Entry 8RV7 (X-ray diffraction, 1.90 A resolution); this record covers chains A and B.

Chain A:
Name: 2'-O-methyltransferase nsp16
From: Severe acute respiratory syndrome coronavirus 2
Notes: EC 2.1.1.57
UniProt: P0DTD1 (R1AB_SARS2); residues 1-298 here correspond to UniProt positions 6799-7096 (UniProt number = residue number + 6798)
Chain sequence (302 residues; row label = number of the first residue in the row; numbers below 1 keep their minus sign (Gly-3 is residue -3)):
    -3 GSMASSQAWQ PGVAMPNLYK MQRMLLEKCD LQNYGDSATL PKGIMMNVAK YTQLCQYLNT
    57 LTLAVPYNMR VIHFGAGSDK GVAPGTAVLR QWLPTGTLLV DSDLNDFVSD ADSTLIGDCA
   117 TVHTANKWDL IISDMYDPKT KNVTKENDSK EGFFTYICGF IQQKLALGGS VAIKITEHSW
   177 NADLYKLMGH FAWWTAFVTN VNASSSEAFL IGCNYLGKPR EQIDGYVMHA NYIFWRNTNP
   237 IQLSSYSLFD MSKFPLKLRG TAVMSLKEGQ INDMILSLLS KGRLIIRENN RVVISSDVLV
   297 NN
Not modelled in the structure: -3 to 0
Differences from the reference sequence: expression tag (-3 to 0)
UniProt features mapped onto this chain:
  - active site: Lys46, Asp130, Lys170, Glu203
Small-molecule neighbours: A1H3E (3-[[(2S,3S,4R,5R)-5-(6-aminopurin-9-yl)-3,4-bis(oxidanyl)oxolan-2-yl]methylsulfanylmethyl]-5-(3-oxidanylprop-1-ynyl)benzoic acid): Gly71, Gly73, Ser74, Asp99, Leu100, Asn101, Gly113, Asp114, Cys115, Asp130, Met131, Tyr132, Pro134, Phe149

Chain B:
Name: Non-structural protein 10
From: Severe acute respiratory syndrome coronavirus 2
UniProt: P0DTC1 (R1A_SARS2); residues 1-139 here correspond to UniProt positions 4254-4392 (UniProt number = residue number + 4253)
Chain sequence (142 residues; numbered -2 to 139; the number before each row is that of its first residue; numbers below 1 keep their minus sign (Gly-2 is residue -2)):
    -2 GSMAGNATEV PANSTVLSFC AFAVDAAKAY KDYLASGGQP ITNCVKMLCT HTGTGQAITV
    58 TPEANMDQES FGGASCCLYC RCHIDHPNPK GFCDLKGKYV QIPTTCANDP VGFTLKNTVC
   118 TVCGMWKGYG CSCDQLREPM LQ
Not modelled in the structure: -2 to 17, 133-139
Differences from the reference sequence: expression tag (-2 to 0)
Bound ions: Zn2+ site 1: Cys74, Cys77, His83, Cys90; Zn2+ site 2: Cys117, Cys120, Cys128, Cys130

How chain A and chain B interact:
Residue-residue contacts - 42 pairs, chain A then chain B:
  Lys38(A) with Lys43(B), hydrogen bond (backbone-side chain)
  Gly39(A) with Lys43(B)
  Ile40(A) with Lys43(B); Met44(B); Leu45(B), hydrophobic
  Met41(A) with Asn40(B); Cys41(B); Val42(B), hydrophobic
  Val44(A) with Val42(B), hydrophobic; Lys43(B)
  Thr48(A) with Leu45(B)
  Lys76(A) with Asn40(B)
  Val78(A) with Asn40(B); Val42(B), hydrophobic; Ser72(B); Arg78(B)
  Pro80(A) with Val42(B), hydrophobic
  Ala83(A) with Val42(B), hydrophobic; Met44(B); Tyr96(B), hydrogen bond (backbone-side chain)
  Val84(A) with Met44(B)
  Arg86(A) with Gly94(B), hydrogen bond (side chain-backbone); Tyr96(B)
  Gln87(A) with Met44(B); Leu45(B), hydrogen bond (side chain-backbone); Thr58(B); Pro59(B); Tyr96(B), hydrogen bond (backbone-side chain)
  Val104(A) with Cys77(B)
  Ser105(A) with Ala71(B); Lys93(B), hydrogen bond (backbone-side chain)
  Asp106(A) with Gly69(B); Gly70(B), hydrogen bond (side chain-backbone); Ala71(B), hydrogen bond (side chain-backbone); Lys93(B); Gly94(B), hydrogen bond (side chain-backbone); Lys95(B)
  Ala107(A) with Lys93(B)
  Leu244(A) with Leu45(B), hydrophobic
  Met247(A) with Leu45(B); Thr47(B)
  Ser248(A) with Thr47(B)
Other interface residues (no listed pair), chain A (24 interface residues in all): Pro37, Ala45, Thr91, Asp102
Other interface residues (no listed pair), chain B (23 interface residues in all): Cys46, Val57, His80, Leu92

Overview:
The interface between chain A and chain B involves 24 residues on one side and 23 on the other, with 9
hydrogen bonds. Among the polar pairs are Lys38(A)-Lys43(B), Ala83(A)-Tyr96(B) and Arg86(A)-Gly94(B). Chain A
binds compound A1H3E. From UniProt: 4 active-site residues on chain A.
Here chain A is 2'-O-methyltransferase nsp16 and chain B is Non-structural protein 10, both from Severe acute
respiratory syndrome coronavirus 2. Entry 8RV7 (SARS-CoV-2 nsp16-nsp10 in complex with SAM derivative
inhibitor 4) was determined by X-ray diffraction (same publication as 8RV4, 8RV5, 8RV6, 8RV8, 8RV9, 8RVA and 4
further entries).
